8EIH - chains A and B of the 5 polymer chains in the assembly; structure by electron microscopy, 3.04 A resolution.

# Chain A (and B)
Molecule: DNA (cytosine-5)-methyltransferase 3B
Organism: Homo sapiens
Notes: EC 2.1.1.37; chain B of this document is another copy of the same molecule, construct and numbering; everything in this record applies to it too
Reference sequence: Q9UBC3 (DNM3B_HUMAN); residue numbers follow UniProt; this construct covers 206-853
Sequence (650 residues; row label = number of the first residue in the row):
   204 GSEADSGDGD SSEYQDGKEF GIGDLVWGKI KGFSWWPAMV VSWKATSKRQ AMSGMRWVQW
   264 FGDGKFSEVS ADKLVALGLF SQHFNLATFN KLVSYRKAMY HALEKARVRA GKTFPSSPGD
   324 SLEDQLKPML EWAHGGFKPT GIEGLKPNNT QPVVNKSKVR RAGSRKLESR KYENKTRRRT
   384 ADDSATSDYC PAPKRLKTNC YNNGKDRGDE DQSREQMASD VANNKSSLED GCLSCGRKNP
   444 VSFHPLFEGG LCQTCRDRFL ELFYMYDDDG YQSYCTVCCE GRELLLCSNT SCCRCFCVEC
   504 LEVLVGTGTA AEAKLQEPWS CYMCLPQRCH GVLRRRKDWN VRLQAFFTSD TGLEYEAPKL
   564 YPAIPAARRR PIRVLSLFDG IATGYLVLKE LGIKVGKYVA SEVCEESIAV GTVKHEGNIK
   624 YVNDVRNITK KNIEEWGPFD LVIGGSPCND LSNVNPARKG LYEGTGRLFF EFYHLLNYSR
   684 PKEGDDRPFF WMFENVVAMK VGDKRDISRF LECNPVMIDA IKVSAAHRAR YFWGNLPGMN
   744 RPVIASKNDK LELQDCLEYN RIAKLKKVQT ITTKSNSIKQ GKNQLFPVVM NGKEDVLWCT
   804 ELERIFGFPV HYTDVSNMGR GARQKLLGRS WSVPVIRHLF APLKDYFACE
Disordered / not traced: 204-413, 775-787 (chain B: 204-413, 775-784)
Sequence notes: expression tag (204-205)
Ion coordination: Zn2+ site 1: C435, C438, C455, C458; Zn2+ site 2: C478, C481, C500, C503; Zn2+ site 3: C490, C495, C524, C527
Ligand contacts: S-adenosylhomocysteine (SAH): F581, D582, G583, I584, T586, S604, E605, V606, C607, D627, V628, R629, G648, L671, R832, S833, W834
From the paper describing this entry:
  - mutagenesis - K276A, Y467A/F550A (2.0- fold), F550A (1.8-fold): increased catalytic activity
  - mutagenesis - Y467A: unchanged catalytic activity
  - mutagenesis - Y467A, Y467A/F550A, F550A: decreased stability
  - disease-associated variants - S270P (3.5-fold): increased catalytic activity
  - conformationally variable residues (order/disorder transition): S778 to Q787
  - self-association interface (contacts with another copy of this molecule); pairs are residue here / residue on that copy: F673-F673 (pi stacking), H677, Y681, F713

# Interface between chain A and chain B
Contacting residue pairs - 23 pairs, chain A then chain B:
  E619(A) - Y762(B)
  Y762(A) - E619(B)
  L800(A) - N820(B)
  W801(A) - V616(B)  hydrophobic
  W801(A) - V818(B)  hydrophobic
  W801(A) - S819(B)
  W801(A) - N820(B)
  C802(A) - N820(B)  hydrogen bond
  T803(A) - D817(B)
  H814(A) - H814(B)
  H814(A) - D817(B)  salt bridge
  D817(A) - T803(B)
  D817(A) - H814(B)  salt bridge
  D817(A) - D817(B)
  D817(A) - R826(B)  salt bridge
  S819(A) - W801(B)
  N820(A) - V799(B)
  N820(A) - L800(B)
  N820(A) - W801(B)
  N820(A) - C802(B)
  N820(A) - R823(B)  hydrogen bond
  R823(A) - N820(B)
  R826(A) - D817(B)  salt bridge
Interface residues without a listed pair, chain A (19 interface residues in all): T615, V616, G620, E761, V799, V818, G822
Interface residues without a listed pair, chain B (19 interface residues in all): T615, G620, E761, G822

# Overview
Chain A and chain B each contribute 19 residues to their interface; the contacts include 2 hydrogen bonds and
4 salt bridges. Among the polar pairs are H814(A)-D817(B), D817(A)-R826(B) and C802(A)-N820(B). From the
paper: K276A, Y467A/F550A and F550A of chain A, among others, increase catalytic activity; conformational
variability at S778(A); 5 substitutions were tested in all.
Both chains are DNA (cytosine-5)-methyltransferase 3B (Homo sapiens). Entry 8EIH (Cryo-EM structure of human
DNMT3B homo-tetramer (form I)) was determined by electron microscopy together with 8EII, 8EIJ and 8EIK from
the same study.
